Entry 8T1T (X-ray diffraction, 1.55 A resolution); this record covers chains A and B of the 4 polymer chains in the assembly.

Chain A:
Name: Alpha-N-methyltransferase (SonM)
Source organism: Shewanella oneidensis
UniProtKB: Q8EGW3 (Q8EGW3_SHEON); residues 1-263 here = UniProt positions 1-263
Sequence (263 residues; numbered 1 to 263; the number before each row is that of its first residue):
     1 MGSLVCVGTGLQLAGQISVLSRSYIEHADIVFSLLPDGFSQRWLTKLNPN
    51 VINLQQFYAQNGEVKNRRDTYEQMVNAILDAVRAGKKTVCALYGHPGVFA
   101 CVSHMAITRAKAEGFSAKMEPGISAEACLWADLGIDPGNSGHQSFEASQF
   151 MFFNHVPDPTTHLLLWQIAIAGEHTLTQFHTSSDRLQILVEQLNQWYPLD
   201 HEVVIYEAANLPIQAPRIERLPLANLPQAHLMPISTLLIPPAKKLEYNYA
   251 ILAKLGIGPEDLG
Not modelled in the structure: 1
Metal / ion sites: Zn2+: Glu126, His142 (shared with 2 residues of chain C)
Ligand contacts: S-adenosylmethionine (SAM): Leu11, Tyr93, Gly94, His95, Val98, Phe99, Ala100, Ser124, Ala125, Trp166, Gln167, Tyr206, Glu207, Ala208, Asn210, Pro233, Ile234, Ser235, Thr236
Reported in the primary citation:
  - contacts within the chain: Phe99-Trp166 (pi stacking)
  - self-association interface (contacts with another copy of this molecule); pairs are residue here / residue on that copy: Arg68-Gly263 (hydrogen bond)

Chain B:
Name: RiPP precursor (SonA)
Source organism: Shewanella oneidensis
Notes: engineered mutation(s): Deletion of sequence QSY
UniProtKB: Q8EGW2 (Q8EGW2_SHEON); aligned to UniProt positions 1-68 over residues 8-75 (the alignment contains insertions or deletions, so no single offset holds)
Sequence (75 residues; each row starts with the number of its first residue):
     1 MHHHHHHMSGLSDFFTQLGQDAQLMEDYKQNPEAVMRAHGLTDEQINAVM
    51 TGDMEKLKTLSGDSSYLVISHGNGD
Not modelled in the structure: 1-7, 64-75
Sequence notes: initiating methionine (1); expression tag (2-7)
Reported in the primary citation:
  - conformationally variable residues (order/disorder transition): Asp63
  - mutagenesis - K58DEL/T59DEL/L60DEL/S61DEL/G62DEL/D63DEL/S64DEL: decreased catalytic activity with Alpha-N-methyltransferase (SonM) (chain A)

Interface between chain A and chain B:
Contacting residue pairs - 27 pairs, chain A then chain B:
  Leu13(A) - Phe15(B)  hydrophobic
  Leu13(A) - Thr16(B)
  Leu13(A) - Gly19(B)
  Ala14(A) - Thr16(B)
  Ala14(A) - Gln20(B)
  Gly15(A) - Gly19(B)
  Arg22(A) - Gln20(B)  hydrogen bond
  Asp37(A) - Lys58(B)
  Phe39(A) - Leu11(B)  hydrophobic
  Phe39(A) - Ser12(B)
  Phe39(A) - Phe15(B)  hydrophobic
  Phe39(A) - Ser61(B)
  Arg42(A) - Ser12(B)
  Arg42(A) - Ser61(B)
  Arg42(A) - Gly62(B)  hydrogen bond (side chain-backbone)
  Trp43(A) - Thr16(B)
  Leu211(A) - Met54(B)  hydrophobic
  Pro212(A) - Phe15(B)
  Pro212(A) - Leu18(B)  hydrophobic
  Pro212(A) - Met25(B)  hydrophobic
  Ile213(A) - Phe15(B)  hydrophobic
  Ile213(A) - Leu18(B)  hydrophobic
  Ile213(A) - Tyr28(B)
  Ile213(A) - Val49(B)  hydrophobic
  Ile213(A) - Met54(B)  hydrophobic
  Ile213(A) - Leu57(B)  hydrophobic
  Gln214(A) - Met54(B)
Interface residues without a listed pair, chain A (13 interface residues in all): Lys46
Interface residues without a listed pair, chain B (18 interface residues in all): Asp13, Phe14, Asp63

Overview:
Chain A and chain B form an interface of 13 and 18 residues respectively, with 2 hydrogen bonds. Polar pairs
include Arg22(A)-Gln20(B) and Arg42(A)-Gly62(B). Ligands of chain A: S-adenosylmethionine. The paper reports
that K58DEL/T59DEL/L60DEL/S61DEL/G62DEL/D63DEL/S64DEL of chain B reduce catalytic activity with
Alpha-N-methyltransferase (SonM) (chain A); conformational variability at Asp63(B).
Chain A is Alpha-N-methyltransferase (SonM) and chain B is RiPP precursor (SonA), both from Shewanella
oneidensis; the structure, Structure of the alpha-N-methyltransferase (SonM) and RiPP precursor (SonA with QSY
deletion) heteromeric complex (bound to ..., was determined by X-ray diffraction (same publication as 8T1S).
